6JCJ - chains C and D of the 6 polymer chains in the assembly; structure by X-ray diffraction, 2.50 A resolution.

# Chain C
Molecule: Tubulin alpha-1B chain
From: Sus scrofa
Reference sequence: Q2XVP4 (TBA1B_PIG); numbering as in UniProt (aligned over 1-450)
Amino-acid sequence (450 residues; each row starts with the number of its first residue):
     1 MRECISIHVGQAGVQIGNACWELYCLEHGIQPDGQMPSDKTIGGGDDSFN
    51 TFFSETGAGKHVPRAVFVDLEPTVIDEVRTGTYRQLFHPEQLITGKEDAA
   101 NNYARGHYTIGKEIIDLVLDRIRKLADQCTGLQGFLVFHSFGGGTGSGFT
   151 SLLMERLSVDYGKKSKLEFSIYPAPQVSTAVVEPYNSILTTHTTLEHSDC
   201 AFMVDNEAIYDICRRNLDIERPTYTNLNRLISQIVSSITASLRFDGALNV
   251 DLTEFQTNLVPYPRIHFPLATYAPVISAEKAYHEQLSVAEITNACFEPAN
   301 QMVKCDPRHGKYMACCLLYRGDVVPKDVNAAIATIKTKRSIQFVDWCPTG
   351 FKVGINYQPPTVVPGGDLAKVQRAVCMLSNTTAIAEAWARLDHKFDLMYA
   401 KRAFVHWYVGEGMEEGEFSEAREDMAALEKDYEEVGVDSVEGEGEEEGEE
Unresolved in the structure: 441-450
Ion coordination: Ca2+: D39, T41, G44, E55
Ligand contacts:
  - BG0 ((4R)-2,7,8-triamino-4-(3-bromo-4,5-dimethoxyphenyl)-4H-1-benzopyran-3-carbonitrile): N101, T179, A180, V181
  - GTP (guanosine-5'-triphosphate): G10, Q11, A12, Q15, I16, D69, D98, A99, A100, N101, S140, G142, G143, G144, T145, G146, I171, P173, V177, S178, T179, E183, N206, Y224, L227, N228, I231

# Chain D
Molecule: Tubulin beta-2B chain
From: Bos taurus
Reference sequence: Q6B856 (TBB2B_BOVIN); numbering as in UniProt (aligned over 1-445)
Amino-acid sequence (445 residues; each row starts with the number of its first residue):
     1 MREIVHIQAGQCGNQIGAKFWEVISDEHGIDPTGSYHGDSDLQLERINVY
    51 YNEATGNKYVPRAILVDLEPGTMDSVRSGPFGQIFRPDNFVFGQSGAGNN
   101 WAKGHYTEGAELVDSVLDVVRKESESCDCLQGFQLTHSLGGGTGSGMGTL
   151 LISKIREEYPDRIMNTFSVMPSPKVSDTVVEPYNATLSVHQLVENTDETY
   201 CIDNEALYDICFRTLKLTTPTYGDLNHLVSATMSGVTTCLRFPGQLNADL
   251 RKLAVNMVPFPRLHFFMPGFAPLTSRGSQQYRALTVPELTQQMFDSKNMM
   301 AACDPRHGRYLTVAAIFRGRMSMKEVDEQMLNVQNKNSSYFVEWIPNNVK
   351 TAVCDIPPRGLKMSATFIGNSTAIQELFKRISEQFTAMFRRKAFLHWYTG
   401 EGMDEMEFTEAESNMNDLVSEYQQYQDATADEQGEFEEEEGEDEA
Unresolved in the structure: 274-283, 432-445
Ligand contacts:
  - BG0 ((4R)-2,7,8-triamino-4-(3-bromo-4,5-dimethoxyphenyl)-4H-1-benzopyran-3-carbonitrile): V236, C239, L240, L246, N247, A248, D249, K252, L253, N256, M257, V313, A314, A315, I316, N347, N348, V349, K350, T351, A352, I368
  - GTP (guanosine-5'-triphosphate): G10, Q11, C12, Q15, D67, A97, G98, N99, S138, G140, G141, G142, T143, G144, V169, P171, V175, S176, E181, N204, L207, Y222, L225, N226

# Interface between chain C and chain D
Residue-residue contacts (46):
  K96(C) - M1(D)  hydrogen bond (backbone-backbone)
  K96(C) - D128(D)  salt bridge
  E97(C) - M1(D)
  E97(C) - R251(D)  salt bridge
  D98(C) - K252(D)  salt bridge
  A100(C) - R251(D)
  A100(C) - K252(D)
  A100(C) - V255(D)
  N101(C) - K252(D)
  N101(C) - N256(D)
  R105(C) - R251(D)
  P175(C) - N347(D)
  S178(C) - N347(D)
  S178(C) - K350(D)  hydrogen bond (backbone-side chain)
  T179(C) - K350(D)
  A180(C) - N256(D)
  V181(C) - N256(D)  hydrogen bond (backbone-side chain)
  V181(C) - I345(D)  hydrophobic
  V181(C) - P346(D)
  V181(C) - N347(D)
  E220(C) - K324(D)
  R221(C) - M323(D)
  R221(C) - D327(D)  salt bridge
  L397(C) - W344(D)
  L397(C) - A430(D)  hydrophobic
  M398(C) - W344(D)
  M398(C) - P346(D)
  K401(C) - F260(D)
  K401(C) - W344(D)
  K401(C) - T429(D)  hydrogen bond (side chain-backbone)
  K401(C) - A430(D)
  A403(C) - P259(D)
  A403(C) - F260(D)  hydrophobic
  F404(C) - V255(D)
  F404(C) - N256(D)
  F404(C) - V258(D)
  F404(C) - P259(D)  hydrogen bond (backbone-backbone)
  F404(C) - T312(D)
  F404(C) - I345(D)  hydrophobic
  H406(C) - V258(D)
  H406(C) - P259(D)
  H406(C) - F260(D)
  H406(C) - P261(D)
  W407(C) - A254(D)  hydrogen bond (side chain-backbone)
  W407(C) - V255(D)
  W407(C) - V258(D)  hydrogen bond (side chain-backbone)
Interface residues without a listed pair, chain C (24 interface residues in all): T73, V182, K394, R402
Interface residues without a listed pair, chain D (31 interface residues in all): C129, R162, D197, N247, M257, E343, N348, Y425, A428

# Summary
Chain C and chain D form an interface of 24 and 31 residues respectively; the contacts include 7 hydrogen
bonds and 4 salt bridges. Among the polar pairs are K96(C)-D128(D), E97(C)-R251(D) and D98(C)-K252(D).
Compound BG0 is bound between chain C and chain D.
Here chain C is Tubulin alpha-1B chain (Sus scrofa) and chain D is Tubulin beta-2B chain (Bos taurus). Entry
6JCJ (Structure of crolibulin in complex with tubulin) was determined by X-ray diffraction.
